PDB entry 8AMZ | electron microscopy, 3.30 A resolution | chains H and M of the 17 polymer chains in the assembly

[Chain H]
Name: 26S proteasome regulatory subunit 7
Source organism: Spinacia oleracea
UniProtKB: Q41365 (PRS7_SPIOL); numbering as in UniProt (aligned over 1-426)
Chain sequence (426 residues; numbered 1 to 426; the number before each row is that of its first residue):
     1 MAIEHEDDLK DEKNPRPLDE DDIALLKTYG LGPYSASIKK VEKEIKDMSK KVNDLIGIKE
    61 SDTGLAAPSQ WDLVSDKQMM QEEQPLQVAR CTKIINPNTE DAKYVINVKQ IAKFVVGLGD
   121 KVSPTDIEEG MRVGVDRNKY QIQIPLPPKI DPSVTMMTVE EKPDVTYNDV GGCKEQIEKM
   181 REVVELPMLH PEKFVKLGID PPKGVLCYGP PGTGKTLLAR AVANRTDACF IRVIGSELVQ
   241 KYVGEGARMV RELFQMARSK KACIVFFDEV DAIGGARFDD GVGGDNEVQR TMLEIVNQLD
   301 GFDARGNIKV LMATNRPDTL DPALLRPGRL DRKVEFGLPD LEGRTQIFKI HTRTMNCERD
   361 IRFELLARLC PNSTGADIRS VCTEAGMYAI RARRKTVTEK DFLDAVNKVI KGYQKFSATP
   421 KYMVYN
Unresolved in the structure: 1-32
Residues lining bound ligands: ATP (adenosine-5'-triphosphate): D169, V170, G171, P210, P211, G212, T213, G214, K215, T216, L217, N315, G375, A376, R379
UniProt features mapped onto this chain:
  - binding site (ATP): G209 to T216

[Chain M]
Name: AAA domain-containing protein
Source organism: Spinacia oleracea
UniProtKB: A0A0K9QR38 (A0A0K9QR38_SPIOL); residue numbers follow UniProt; this construct covers 1-427
Chain sequence (427 residues; each row starts with the number of its first residue):
     1 MASASATAMV EDPNFQDDQL ANLTTEDIAR ASRILDNEIR ILKEDVQRTT LELDSFKEKI
    61 KENQEKIKLN KQLPYLVGNI VEILEMNPED EAEEDGANID LDSQRKGKCV VLKTSTRQTI
   121 FLPVVGLVDP DKLKPGDLVG VNKDSYLILD TLPSEYDSRV KAMEVDEKPT EDYSDIGGLE
   181 KQIQELVEAI VLPMTHKERF QTIGIRPPKG VLLYGPPGTG KTLMARACAA QTNATFLKLA
   241 GPQLVQMFIG DGAKLVRDAF QLAKEKAPCI IFIDEIDAIG TKRFDSEVSG DREVQRTMLE
   301 LLNQLDGFSS DERIKVIAAT NRADILDPAL MRSGRLDRKI EFPHPTEEAR ARILQIHSRK
   361 MNVHPDVNFE ELARSTDDFN GAQLKAVCVE AGMLALRRDA TEVNHEDFNE GIIQVQAKKK
   421 ASLNYYA
Unresolved in the structure: 1-30, 87-107

[Chain H / chain M interface]
Pairs across the interface (16):
  A112(H) with S115(M)
  K113(H) with V77(M); S115(M)
  F114(H) with Y75(M)
  V115(H) with L73(M); P74(M); Y75(M), hydrogen bond (backbone-backbone)
  Y242(H) with M247(M), hydrophobic
  V243(H) with Q246(M); M247(M)
  G281(H) with F284(M)
  V282(H) with F284(M), hydrophobic; S286(M)
  G283(H) with F284(M)
  R290(H) with P242(M)
  P327(H) with A382(M)
Other interface residues (no listed pair), chain H (24 interface residues in all): I95, I111, V116, K139, Y140, G198, I199, D200, L293, E294, P322, A323, R326
Other interface residues (no listed pair), chain M (23 interface residues in all): L76, T116, E155, P217, D285, G290, K360, M361, Q383, A386, V389, G392

[In short]
The interface between chain H and chain M involves 24 residues on one side and 23 on the other; the contacts
include 1 hydrogen bond. Its one hydrogen bond, V115(H)-Y75(M), is backbone to backbone. Chain H binds ATP.
Chain H is 26S proteasome regulatory subunit 7 and chain M is AAA domain-containing protein, both from
Spinacia oleracea; the structure, Spinach 19S proteasome, was determined by electron microscopy.
